PDB entry 9BK3 | X-ray diffraction, 2.40 A resolution | chains A and C of the 4 polymer chains in the assembly

== Chain A (and C) ==
Molecule: L-lactate dehydrogenase A chain
From: Homo sapiens
Notes: EC 1.1.1.27; chain C of this document is another copy of the same molecule, construct and numbering; everything in this record applies to it too
Reference sequence: P00338 (LDHA_HUMAN); residues 1-331 here correspond to UniProt positions 2-332 (UniProt number = residue number + 1)
Chain sequence (352 residues; row label = number of the first residue in the row; numbers below 1 keep their minus sign (Met-20 is residue -20)):
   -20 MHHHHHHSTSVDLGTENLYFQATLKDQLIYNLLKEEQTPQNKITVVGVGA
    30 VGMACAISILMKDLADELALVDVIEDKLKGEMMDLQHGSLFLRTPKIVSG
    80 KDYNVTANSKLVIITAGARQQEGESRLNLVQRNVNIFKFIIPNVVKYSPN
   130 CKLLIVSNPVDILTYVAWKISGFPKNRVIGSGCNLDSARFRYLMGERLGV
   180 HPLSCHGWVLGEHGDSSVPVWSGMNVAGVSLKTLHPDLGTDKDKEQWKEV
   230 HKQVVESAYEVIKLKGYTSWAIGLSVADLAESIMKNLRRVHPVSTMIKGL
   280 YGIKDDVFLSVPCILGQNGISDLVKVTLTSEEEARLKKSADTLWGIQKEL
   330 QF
Unresolved in the structure: -20 to -1, 13-15, 98-106, 327-331 (chain C: -20 to 0, 331)
Construct notes: initiating methionine (-20); expression tag (-19 to 0)
Swiss-Prot annotation at these positions:
  - active site: His192 (Proton acceptor)
  - binding site (NAD(+)): Arg98, Asn137
  - binding site (substrate): Arg105, Asn137, Arg168, Thr247
  - modified residue: Ala1 (N-acetylalanine), Lys4 (N6-acetyllysine), Tyr9 (Phosphotyrosine), Lys13 (N6-acetyllysine), Thr17 (Phosphothreonine), Lys56 (N6-acetyllysine), Lys80 (N6-acetyllysine), Lys117 (N6-acetyllysine), Lys125 (N6-acetyllysine), Lys223 (N6-acetyllysine), Lys231 (N6-acetyllysine), Tyr238 (Phosphotyrosine), Lys242 (N6-acetyllysine), Thr308 (Phosphothreonine), Ser309 (Phosphoserine), Lys317 (N6-acetyllysine), Thr321 (Phosphothreonine)
  - cross-link: Lys56 (Glycyl lysine isopeptide (Lys-Gly) (interchain with G-Cter in SUMO2))

== How chain A and chain C interact ==
Contacting residue pairs - 105 pairs, chain A then chain C:
  Gln0(A) - Lys223(C)
  Gln0(A) - Glu224(C)
  Ala1(A) - Glu224(C)
  Thr2(A) - Glu224(C)  hydrogen bond (backbone-side chain)
  Leu3(A) - Leu213(C)  hydrophobic
  Leu3(A) - Glu224(C)  hydrogen bond (backbone-side chain)
  Lys4(A) - Arg176(C)
  Lys4(A) - Leu177(C)
  Gln6(A) - Leu213(C)  hydrogen bond (side chain-backbone)
  Leu7(A) - Val205(C)  hydrophobic
  Leu7(A) - Val208(C)  hydrophobic
  Leu7(A) - Leu210(C)  hydrophobic
  Ile8(A) - Leu177(C)
  Met32(A) - Trp249(C)
  Ile36(A) - Trp249(C)  hydrophobic
  Ser37(A) - Met40(C)
  Met40(A) - Ser37(C)
  Met40(A) - Lys41(C)
  Met40(A) - Leu253(C)  hydrophobic
  Lys41(A) - Met40(C)
  Asp55(A) - Leu243(C)
  Lys56(A) - Leu243(C)  hydrogen bond (backbone-backbone)
  Lys58(A) - Glu239(C)  salt bridge
  Gly59(A) - Leu243(C)
  Gly59(A) - Lys244(C)
  Glu60(A) - Lys244(C)  salt bridge
  Glu60(A) - Trp249(C)  hydrogen bond
  Met62(A) - Glu239(C)
  Met62(A) - Leu243(C)  hydrophobic
  Asp63(A) - Lys244(C)  salt bridge
  Asp63(A) - Thr247(C)
  Asp63(A) - Ser248(C)  hydrogen bond (side chain-backbone)
  Asp63(A) - Trp249(C)  hydrogen bond (side chain-backbone)
  Asp63(A) - Ala250(C)  hydrogen bond (side chain-backbone)
  Leu64(A) - Trp249(C)  hydrophobic
  Gln65(A) - Tyr171(C)  hydrogen bond
  His66(A) - Ala167(C)
  His66(A) - Arg168(C)  hydrogen bond
  His66(A) - Ser236(C)
  His66(A) - Val240(C)
  His66(A) - Ala250(C)
  Gly67(A) - Leu253(C)
  Ser68(A) - Tyr171(C)
  Ser68(A) - His180(C)
  Leu69(A) - Arg170(C)
  Leu69(A) - Pro181(C)
  Leu69(A) - Leu182(C)  hydrophobic
  Phe70(A) - Ala167(C)  hydrophobic
  Phe70(A) - Leu253(C)  hydrophobic
  Phe70(A) - Ser254(C)
  Phe70(A) - Asp257(C)
  Leu71(A) - His180(C)
  Arg72(A) - Leu182(C)
  Ala167(A) - His66(C)
  Ala167(A) - Leu69(C)  hydrophobic
  Ala167(A) - Phe70(C)  hydrophobic
  Arg168(A) - His66(C)  hydrogen bond
  Arg170(A) - Leu69(C)
  Tyr171(A) - Gln65(C)  hydrogen bond
  Tyr171(A) - Ser68(C)
  Arg176(A) - Lys4(C)
  Leu177(A) - Lys4(C)
  Leu177(A) - Ile8(C)
  His180(A) - Ser68(C)
  His180(A) - Leu71(C)
  Pro181(A) - Leu69(C)
  Leu182(A) - Leu69(C)
  Leu182(A) - Arg72(C)
  Val205(A) - Leu7(C)  hydrophobic
  Val208(A) - Leu7(C)  hydrophobic
  Leu210(A) - Leu7(C)  hydrophobic
  Leu213(A) - Leu3(C)  hydrophobic
  Leu213(A) - Gln6(C)
  Leu213(A) - Leu7(C)  hydrophobic
  Glu224(A) - Thr2(C)
  Glu224(A) - Leu3(C)  hydrogen bond (side chain-backbone)
  Trp226(A) - Leu3(C)  hydrophobic
  Ser236(A) - His66(C)
  Val240(A) - Gly59(C)
  Val240(A) - Met62(C)  hydrophobic
  Val240(A) - His66(C)
  Leu243(A) - Asp55(C)
  Leu243(A) - Lys56(C)
  Leu243(A) - Gly59(C)
  Leu243(A) - Met62(C)  hydrophobic
  Lys244(A) - Gly59(C)
  Lys244(A) - Glu60(C)  salt bridge
  Lys244(A) - Asp63(C)  salt bridge
  Tyr246(A) - Asp63(C)
  Thr247(A) - Asp63(C)
  Ser248(A) - Asp63(C)  hydrogen bond (backbone-side chain)
  Trp249(A) - Met32(C)
  Trp249(A) - Ile36(C)  hydrophobic
  Trp249(A) - Glu60(C)  hydrogen bond
  Trp249(A) - Asp63(C)  hydrogen bond (backbone-side chain)
  Trp249(A) - Leu64(C)  hydrophobic
  Trp249(A) - Trp249(C)  hydrophobic
  Ala250(A) - Asp63(C)  hydrogen bond (backbone-side chain)
  Ala250(A) - His66(C)
  Ala250(A) - Gly67(C)
  Leu253(A) - Met40(C)  hydrophobic
  Leu253(A) - Gly67(C)
  Leu253(A) - Phe70(C)  hydrophobic
  Ser254(A) - Phe70(C)
  Asp257(A) - Phe70(C)
Also at the interface, not in a pair above, chain A (62 interface residues in all): Asn163, Leu164, Val179, His214, Leu217, Glu239
Also at the interface, not in a pair above, chain C (59 interface residues in all): Lys58, Pro74, Asn163, Val179, His214, Trp226

== Summary ==
The interface between chain A and chain C involves 62 residues on one side and 59 on the other; the contacts
include 17 hydrogen bonds and 5 salt bridges. Polar contacts include Lys58(A)-Glu239(C), Glu60(A)-Lys244(C)
and Asp63(A)-Lys244(C).
Chain A and chain C are both L-lactate dehydrogenase A chain (Homo sapiens); the structure, Crystal structure
of Lactate dehydrogenase in complex with
4-((4-(1-methyl-1H-imidazole-2-carbonyl)phenyl)amino)-4-oxo-2-(4-(trifluoromethyl)phenyl)butanoic acid
(R-enantiomer, orthorhombic P form), was determined by X-ray diffraction (same publication as 9BK2).
